Entry 4JGQ (X-ray diffraction, 2.63 A resolution); this record covers chains A and B.

[Chain A (and B)]
Protein: Sporulation kinase D
Organism: Bacillus subtilis subsp. subtilis
Notes: EC 2.7.13.3; fragment: sensor domain; chain B of this document is another copy of the same molecule, construct and numbering; everything in this record applies to it too
UniProt: O31671 (KIND_BACSU); residues 37-250 here = UniProt positions 37-250
Amino-acid sequence (217 residues; numbered 34 to 250; the number before each row is that of its first residue):
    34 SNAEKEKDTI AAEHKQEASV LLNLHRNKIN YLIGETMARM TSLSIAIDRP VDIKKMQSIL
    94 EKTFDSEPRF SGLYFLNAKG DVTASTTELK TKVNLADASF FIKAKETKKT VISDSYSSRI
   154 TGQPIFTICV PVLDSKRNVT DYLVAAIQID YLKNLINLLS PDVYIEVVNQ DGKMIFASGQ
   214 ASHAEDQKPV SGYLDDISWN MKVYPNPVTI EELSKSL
Disordered / not traced: 34-39, 243-250 (chain B: 34-40, 243-250)
Modified / non-standard residues: Mse70, Mse73, Mse89, Mse207, Mse234 (selenomethionine; parent Met)
Differences from the reference sequence: expression tag (34-36); engineered mutation A131 (Arg in O31671)
Reported in the primary citation:
  - mutagenesis - R131A: abolished binding to pyruvate

[Interface between chain A and chain B]
Contacting residue pairs - 28 pairs, chain A then chain B:
  Q49(A) - Q49(B)
  N60(A) - N60(B)
  Y64(A) - Y64(B)  hydrophobic
  Y64(A) - G67(B)  hydrogen bond (side chain-backbone)
  G67(A) - Y64(B)
  E68(A) - A71(B)
  A71(A) - E68(B)
  A71(A) - R72(B)  hydrogen bond (backbone-side chain)
  R72(A) - A71(B)
  R72(A) - T74(B)
  R72(A) - S75(B)  hydrogen bond (backbone-side chain)
  T74(A) - R72(B)
  S75(A) - R72(B)  hydrogen bond
  S75(A) - S75(B)
  S75(A) - L76(B)
  L76(A) - S75(B)
  L76(A) - A79(B)  hydrophobic
  I78(A) - I92(B)  hydrophobic
  A79(A) - L76(B)  hydrophobic
  A79(A) - A79(B)
  A79(A) - K88(B)
  A79(A) - I92(B)  hydrophobic
  I80(A) - K88(B)
  D81(A) - D81(B)
  D81(A) - K88(B)  salt bridge
  K88(A) - D81(B)  salt bridge
  I92(A) - I78(B)  hydrophobic
  I92(A) - A79(B)  hydrophobic
Interface residues without a listed pair, chain A (19 interface residues in all): L57, K95, T96
Interface residues without a listed pair, chain B (19 interface residues in all): N56, N63, K95, T96

[Summary]
The chain A/chain B interface involves 19 residues from each chain; the contacts include 4 hydrogen bonds and
2 salt bridges. Among the polar pairs are D81(A)-K88(B), Y64(A)-G67(B) and A71(A)-R72(B). The paper reports
that R131A of chain A abolishes binding to pyruvate.
Both chains are Sporulation kinase D (Bacillus subtilis subsp. subtilis). Entry 4JGQ (The crystal structure of
sporulation kinase D mutant sensor domain, r131a, from Bacillus subtilis subsp in ...) was determined by X-ray
diffraction (same publication as 4JGP and 4JGR).
